PDB entry 1LKP | X-ray diffraction, 1.64 A resolution | chain A

== Chain A ==
Name: Rubrerythrin
Source organism: Desulfovibrio vulgaris
Reference sequence: P24931 (RUBY_DESVH); residue numbers follow UniProt; this construct covers 1-191
Chain sequence (191 residues; numbered 1 to 191; the number before each row is that of its first residue):
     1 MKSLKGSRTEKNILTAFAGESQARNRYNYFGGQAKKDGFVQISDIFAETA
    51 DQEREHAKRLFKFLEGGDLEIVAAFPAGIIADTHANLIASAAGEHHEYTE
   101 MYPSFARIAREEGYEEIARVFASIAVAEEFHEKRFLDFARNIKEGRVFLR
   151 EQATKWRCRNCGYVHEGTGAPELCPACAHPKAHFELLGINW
Not modelled in the structure: 1
Curated features (UniProtKB/Swiss-Prot):
  - binding site (Fe(3+)): E20, E53, E94, E97, E128, H131, C158, C161, C174, C177
Bound ions: Fe2+ site 1: E20, E53, H56, E128 (together with azide ion); Fe2+ site 2: E53, E94, E128, H131 (together with azide ion); Fe2+ site 3: C158, C161, C174, C177

== Overview ==
E20, E53, H56 and E128 coordinate Fe2+ site 1. The Fe2+ site 2 is built by E53, E94, E128 and H131. UniProt
lists 10 Fe3+-binding residues.
Chain A is Rubrerythrin (Desulfovibrio vulgaris); the structure, Crystal structure of Desulfovibrio vulgaris
rubrerythrin all-iron(II) form, azide adduct, was determined by X-ray diffraction (same publication as 1LKM
and 1LKO).
